PDB entry 1A1G | X-ray diffraction, 1.90 A resolution | chains B and A of the 3 polymer chains in the assembly

== Chain B ==
Molecule: 11-nt DNA strand
Sequence (11 nucleotides; row label = number of the first residue in the row):
     1 AGCGTGGGCG T

== Chain A ==
Molecule: Dsnr zinc finger peptide
Source organism: Mus musculus
UniProtKB: P08046 (EGR1_MOUSE); residues 102-190 here correspond to UniProt positions 308-396 (UniProt number = residue number + 206)
Amino-acid sequence (90 residues; each row starts with the number of its first residue):
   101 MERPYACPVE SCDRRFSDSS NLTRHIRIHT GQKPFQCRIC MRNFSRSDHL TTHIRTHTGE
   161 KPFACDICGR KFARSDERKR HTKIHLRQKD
Unresolved in the structure: 101-102, 187-190
Differences from the reference sequence: variant Asp118 (Arg324 in P08046), Ser120 (Asp326 in P08046), Asn121 (Glu327 in P08046)
Ion coordination: Zn2+ site 1: Cys107, Cys112, His125, His129; Zn2+ site 2: Cys137, Cys140, His153, His157; Zn2+ site 3: Cys165, Cys168, His181, His185

== Interface between chain B and chain A ==
Pairs across the interface (28; chain B residue first):
  DA1(B) - Arg180(A)  hydrogen bond to the base
  DG2(B) - Arg180(A)  hydrogen bond to the base
  DC3(B) - Thr156(A)  phosphate contact
  DC3(B) - Arg174(A)  base contact
  DC3(B) - Glu177(A)  base contact
  DC3(B) - Arg180(A)  base contact
  DG4(B) - Arg142(A)  hydrogen bond to the phosphate
  DG4(B) - His153(A)  salt bridge to the phosphate
  DG4(B) - Arg174(A)  hydrogen bond to the base
  DT5(B) - Arg142(A)  salt bridge to the phosphate
  DT5(B) - Phe144(A)  phosphate contact
  DT5(B) - His149(A)  stacking on the base
  DT5(B) - Arg174(A)  hydrogen bond to the base
  DG6(B) - Ile128(A)  sugar contact
  DG6(B) - Ser145(A)  hydrogen bond to the phosphate
  DG6(B) - Arg146(A)  hydrogen bond to the base
  DG6(B) - His149(A)  hydrogen bond to the base
  DG7(B) - Arg114(A)  salt bridge to the phosphate
  DG7(B) - Phe116(A)  phosphate contact
  DG7(B) - Arg124(A)  base contact
  DG7(B) - His125(A)  salt bridge to the phosphate
  DG7(B) - Arg146(A)  hydrogen bond to the base
  DG8(B) - Arg103(A)  salt bridge to the phosphate
  DG8(B) - Arg114(A)  salt bridge to the phosphate
  DG8(B) - Phe116(A)  phosphate contact
  DG8(B) - Arg124(A)  hydrogen bond to the base
  DC9(B) - Asn121(A)  hydrogen bond to the base
  DC9(B) - Arg124(A)  base contact
Interface residues without a listed pair, chain A (20 interface residues in all): Asp148, Thr152, Arg170

== In short ==
The interface between chain B and chain A involves 9 residues on one side and 20 on the other, with 11
hydrogen bonds, 6 salt bridges and 1 aromatic stacking contact. Polar pairs include DA1(B)-Arg180(A),
DG2(B)-Arg180(A) and DG4(B)-Arg174(A).
Here chain B is an 11-nt DNA strand and chain A is Dsnr zinc finger peptide (Mus musculus). Entry 1A1G (Dsnr
(ZIF268 variant) zinc finger-DNA complex (gcgt site)) was determined by X-ray diffraction, deposited together
with 1A1H, 1A1I, 1A1J, 1A1K and 1A1L.
